Entry 4QOY (X-ray diffraction, 2.80 A resolution); this record covers chains B and E of the 3 polymer chains in the assembly.

# Chain B
Molecule: Pyruvate dehydrogenase E1 component
Source organism: Escherichia coli
Notes: EC 1.2.4.1
Reference sequence: C6UVU8 (C6UVU8_ECO5T); residues 1-886 here correspond to UniProt positions 2-887 (UniProt number = residue number + 1)
Amino-acid sequence (886 residues; row label = number of the first residue in the row):
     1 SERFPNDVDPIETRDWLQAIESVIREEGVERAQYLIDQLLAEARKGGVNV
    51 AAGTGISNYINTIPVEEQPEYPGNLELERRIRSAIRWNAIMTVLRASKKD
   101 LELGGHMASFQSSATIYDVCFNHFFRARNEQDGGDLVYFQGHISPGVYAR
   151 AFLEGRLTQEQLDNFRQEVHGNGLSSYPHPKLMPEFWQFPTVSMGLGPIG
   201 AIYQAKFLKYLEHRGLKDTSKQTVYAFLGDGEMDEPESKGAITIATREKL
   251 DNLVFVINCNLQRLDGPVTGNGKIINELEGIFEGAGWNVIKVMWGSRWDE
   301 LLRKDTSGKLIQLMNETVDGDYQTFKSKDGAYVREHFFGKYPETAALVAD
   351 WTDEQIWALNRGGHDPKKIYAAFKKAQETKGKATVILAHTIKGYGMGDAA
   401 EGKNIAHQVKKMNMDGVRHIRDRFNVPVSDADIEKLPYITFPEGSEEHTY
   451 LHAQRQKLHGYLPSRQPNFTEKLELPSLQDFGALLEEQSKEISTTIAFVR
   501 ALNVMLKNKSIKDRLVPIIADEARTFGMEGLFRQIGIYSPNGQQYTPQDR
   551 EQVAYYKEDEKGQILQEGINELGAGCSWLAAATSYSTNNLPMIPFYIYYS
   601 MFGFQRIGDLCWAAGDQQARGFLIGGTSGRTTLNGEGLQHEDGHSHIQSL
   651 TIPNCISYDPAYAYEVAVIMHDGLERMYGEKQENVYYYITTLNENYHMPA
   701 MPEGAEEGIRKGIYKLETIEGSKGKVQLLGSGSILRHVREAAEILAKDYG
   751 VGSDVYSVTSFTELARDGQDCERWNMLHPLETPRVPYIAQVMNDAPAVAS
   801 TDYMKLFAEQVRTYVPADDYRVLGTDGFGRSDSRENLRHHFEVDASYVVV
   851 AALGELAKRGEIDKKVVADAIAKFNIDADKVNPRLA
Disordered / not traced: 1-4, 50-55, 261-267, 401-404, 544-554

# Chain E
Molecule: Pyruvate dehydrogenase (Dihydrolipoyltransacetylase component)
Source organism: Escherichia coli
Reference sequence: Q8X966 (Q8X966_ECO57); residues 122-167 here correspond to UniProt positions 327-372 (UniProt number = residue number + 205)
Amino-acid sequence (46 residues; numbered 122 to 167; the number before each row is that of its first residue):
   122 VHATPLIRRLAREFGVNLAKVKGTGRKGRILREDVQAYVKEAIKRA

# How chain B and chain E interact
Pairs across the interface - 14 pairs, chain B then chain E:
  Val-8(B) with Arg-147(E)
  Asp-9(B) with Arg-147(E); Arg-150(E), salt bridge
  Glu-12(B) with Thr-125(E); Arg-150(E)
  Asp-15(B) with Thr-125(E), hydrogen bond; Leu-127(E); Ile-128(E)
  Trp-16(B) with Pro-126(E)
  Ala-19(B) with Arg-130(E)
  Ser-22(B) with Arg-130(E), hydrogen bond (backbone-side chain)
  Val-23(B) with Arg-130(E)
  Arg-25(B) with Arg-130(E)
  Glu-26(B) with Arg-130(E)
Other interface residues (no listed pair), chain B (11 interface residues in all): Gln-18
Other interface residues (no listed pair), chain E (9 interface residues in all): His-123, Glu-134

# In short
11 residues of chain B face 9 of chain E across their interface, with 2 hydrogen bonds and 1 salt bridge.
Among the polar pairs are Asp-9(B)/Arg-150(E), Asp-15(B)/Thr-125(E) and Ser-22(B)/Arg-130(E).
Chain B is Pyruvate dehydrogenase E1 component and chain E is Pyruvate dehydrogenase
(Dihydrolipoyltransacetylase component), both from Escherichia coli; the structure, Novel binding motif and
new flexibility revealed by structural analysis of a pyruvate dehydrogenase-dihydrolipoyl acetyltransferase
sub-complex ..., was determined by X-ray diffraction.
